PDB entry 9PCZ | electron microscopy, 3.65 A resolution | chains J and M of the 14 polymer chains in the assembly

[Chain J]
Name: Syntaxin-1A
Source organism: Rattus norvegicus
UniProt: P32851 (STX1A_RAT); numbering as in UniProt (aligned over 1-267)
Chain sequence (267 residues; row label = number of the first residue in the row):
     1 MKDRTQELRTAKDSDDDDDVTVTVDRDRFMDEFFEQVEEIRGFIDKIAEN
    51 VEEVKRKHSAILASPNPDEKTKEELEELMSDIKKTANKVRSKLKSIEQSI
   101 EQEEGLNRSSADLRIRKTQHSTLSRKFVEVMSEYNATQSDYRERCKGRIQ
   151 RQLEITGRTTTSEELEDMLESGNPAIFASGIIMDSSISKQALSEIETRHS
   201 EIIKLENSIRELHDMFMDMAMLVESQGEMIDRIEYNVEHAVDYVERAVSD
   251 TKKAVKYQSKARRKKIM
Disordered / not traced: 1-196, 259-267
Swiss-Prot annotation at these positions:
  - site: Lys253, Ala254 (Microbial infection: Cleavage)
  - modified residue (Phosphoserine): Ser14, Ser64, Ser95, Ser188
  - cross-link (Glycyl lysine isopeptide (Lys-Gly)): Lys252 (interchain with G-Cter in SUMO), Lys253 (interchain with G-Cter in SUMO), Lys256 (interchain with G-Cter in SUMO)

[Chain M]
Name: Alpha-soluble NSF attachment protein
Source organism: Rattus norvegicus
UniProt: P54921 (SNAA_RAT); residue numbers follow UniProt; this construct covers 1-295
Chain sequence (296 residues; row label = number of the first residue in the row; numbering starts at 0):
     0 GMDTSGKQAEAMALLAEAERKVKNSQSFFSGLFGGSSKIEEACEIYARAA
    50 NMFKMAKNWSAAGNAFCQAAQLHLQLQSKHDAATCFVDAGNAFKKADPQE
   100 AINCLMRAIEIYTDMGRFTIAAKHHISIAEIYETELVDVEKAIAHYEQSA
   150 DYYKGEESNSSANKCLLKVAGYAAQLEQYQKAIDIYEQVGTSAMDSPLLK
   200 YSAKDYFFKAALCHFCIDMLNAKLAVQKYEELFPAFSDSRECKLMKKLLE
   250 AHEEQNVDSYTESVKEYDSISRLDQWLTTMLLRIKKTIQGDEEDLR
Disordered / not traced: 289-295
Construct notes: expression tag (0)

[Interface between chain J and chain M]
Contacting residue pairs - 10 pairs, chain J then chain M:
  Glu206(J) - Ile269(M)
  Arg210(J) - Arg239(M)
  Arg210(J) - Ser270(M)
  His213(J) - Tyr200(M)
  Met217(J) - Tyr200(M)  hydrophobic
  Met221(J) - Lys163(M)
  Glu224(J) - Ser159(M)  hydrogen bond
  Glu224(J) - Leu197(M)
  Ser225(J) - Lys163(M)  hydrogen bond
  Arg232(J) - Ser157(M)  hydrogen bond

[Overview]
The chain J/chain M interface involves 8 residues from each chain; the contacts include 3 hydrogen bonds.
Among the polar pairs are Glu224(J)-Ser159(M), Ser225(J)-Lys163(M) and Arg232(J)-Ser157(M).
Here chain J is Syntaxin-1A and chain M is Alpha-soluble NSF attachment protein, both from Rattus norvegicus.
Entry 9PCZ (22bin20S complex (NSF-alphaSNAP-2:2 syntaxin-1a:SNAP-25), hydrolyzing, class 15) was determined by
electron microscopy together with 9OJR, 9OJU, 9OJZ, 9OK3, 9OK5, 9OKC and 17 further entries from the same
study.
